Entry 3WCW (X-ray diffraction, 2.50 A resolution); this record covers chains A and G of the 8 polymer chains in the assembly.

== Chain A ==
Molecule: A1 globin chain of giant V2 hemoglobin
Organism: Lamellibrachia satsuma
UniProt: S0BBU7 (S0BBU7_LAMSA); residues 1-146 here correspond to UniProt positions 20-165 (UniProt number = residue number + 19)
Sequence (146 residues; row label = number of the first residue in the row):
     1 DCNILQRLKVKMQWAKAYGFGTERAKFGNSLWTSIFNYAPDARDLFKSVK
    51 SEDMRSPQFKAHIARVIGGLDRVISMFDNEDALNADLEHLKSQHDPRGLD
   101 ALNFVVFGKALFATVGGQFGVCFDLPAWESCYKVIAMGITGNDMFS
Cystine bridges: C2-C131
Bound ions: heme Fe: H94 (together with oxygen molecule)
Ligand contacts:
  - heme (HEM): L45, F46, S48, V49, H62, R65, V66, G69, L70, R72, L90, Q93, H94, R97, L99, N103, F104, F107, Y132, I135, I139
  - heme / oxygen molecule: W32, L45, F46, S48, V49, H62, R65, V66, G69, L70, R72, L90, Q93, H94, R97, L99, N103, F104, F107, Y132, I135, I139
  - oxygen molecule (OXY): W32, F46, H62, V66, H94

== Chain G ==
Molecule: B2 globin chain of giant V2 hemoglobin
Organism: Lamellibrachia satsuma
UniProt: S0BCU7 (S0BCU7_LAMSA); residues 1-150 here correspond to UniProt positions 17-166 (UniProt number = residue number + 16)
Sequence (150 residues; row label = number of the first residue in the row):
     1 SSNSCTTEDRREMQLMWANVWSAQFTGRRLAIAQAVFKDLFAHVPDAVGL
    51 FDRVHGTEIDSSEFKAHCIRVVNGLDSAIGLLSDPSTLNEQLSHLATQHQ
   101 ERAGVTKGGFSAIAQSFLRVMPQVASCFNPDAWSRCFNRITNGMTEGLAE
Cystine bridges: C5-C136
Bound ions: heme Fe: H99 (together with oxygen molecule)
Ligand contacts:
  - heme (HEM): L50, F51, R53, V54, H67, R70, V71, G74, L75, L95, Q98, H99, R102, V105, T106, G109, F110, I113, F137, T141, M144
  - heme / oxygen molecule: F37, L50, F51, R53, V54, H67, R70, V71, G74, L75, L95, Q98, H99, R102, V105, T106, G109, F110, I113, F137, T141, M144
  - oxygen molecule (OXY): F37, F51, H67, V71, H99

== Interface between chain A and chain G ==
Contacting residue pairs - 8 pairs, chain A then chain G:
  T33(A) - F128(G)
  N37(A) - P122(G)
  N37(A) - F128(G)  hydrogen bond (side chain-backbone)
  R43(A) - P130(G)
  R43(A) - D131(G)  salt bridge
  E52(A) - D131(G)
  D53(A) - D131(G)
  R55(A) - R135(G)
Other interface residues (no listed pair), chain A (7 interface residues in all): M54
Other interface residues (no listed pair), chain G (6 interface residues in all): C127

== Overview ==
The interface between chain A and chain G involves 7 residues on one side and 6 on the other; the contacts
include 1 hydrogen bond and 1 salt bridge. Among the polar pairs are R43(A)-D131(G) and N37(A)-F128(G).
Here chain A is A1 globin chain of giant V2 hemoglobin and chain G is B2 globin chain of giant V2 hemoglobin,
both from Lamellibrachia satsuma. Entry 3WCW (The structure of a deoxygenated 400 kda hemoglobin provides a
more accurate description of the cooperative ...) was determined by X-ray diffraction, deposited together with
3WCT, 3WCU and 3WCV.
